Entry 5Y88 (electron microscopy, 3.46 A resolution); this record covers chains A and F of the 44 polymer chains in the assembly.

Chain A:
Name: Pre-mRNA-splicing factor 8
From: Saccharomyces cerevisiae (strain ATCC 204508 / S288c)
Reference sequence: P33334 (PRP8_YEAST); residues 1-2413 here = UniProt positions 1-2413
Chain sequence (2413 residues; numbered 1 to 2413; the number before each row is that of its first residue):
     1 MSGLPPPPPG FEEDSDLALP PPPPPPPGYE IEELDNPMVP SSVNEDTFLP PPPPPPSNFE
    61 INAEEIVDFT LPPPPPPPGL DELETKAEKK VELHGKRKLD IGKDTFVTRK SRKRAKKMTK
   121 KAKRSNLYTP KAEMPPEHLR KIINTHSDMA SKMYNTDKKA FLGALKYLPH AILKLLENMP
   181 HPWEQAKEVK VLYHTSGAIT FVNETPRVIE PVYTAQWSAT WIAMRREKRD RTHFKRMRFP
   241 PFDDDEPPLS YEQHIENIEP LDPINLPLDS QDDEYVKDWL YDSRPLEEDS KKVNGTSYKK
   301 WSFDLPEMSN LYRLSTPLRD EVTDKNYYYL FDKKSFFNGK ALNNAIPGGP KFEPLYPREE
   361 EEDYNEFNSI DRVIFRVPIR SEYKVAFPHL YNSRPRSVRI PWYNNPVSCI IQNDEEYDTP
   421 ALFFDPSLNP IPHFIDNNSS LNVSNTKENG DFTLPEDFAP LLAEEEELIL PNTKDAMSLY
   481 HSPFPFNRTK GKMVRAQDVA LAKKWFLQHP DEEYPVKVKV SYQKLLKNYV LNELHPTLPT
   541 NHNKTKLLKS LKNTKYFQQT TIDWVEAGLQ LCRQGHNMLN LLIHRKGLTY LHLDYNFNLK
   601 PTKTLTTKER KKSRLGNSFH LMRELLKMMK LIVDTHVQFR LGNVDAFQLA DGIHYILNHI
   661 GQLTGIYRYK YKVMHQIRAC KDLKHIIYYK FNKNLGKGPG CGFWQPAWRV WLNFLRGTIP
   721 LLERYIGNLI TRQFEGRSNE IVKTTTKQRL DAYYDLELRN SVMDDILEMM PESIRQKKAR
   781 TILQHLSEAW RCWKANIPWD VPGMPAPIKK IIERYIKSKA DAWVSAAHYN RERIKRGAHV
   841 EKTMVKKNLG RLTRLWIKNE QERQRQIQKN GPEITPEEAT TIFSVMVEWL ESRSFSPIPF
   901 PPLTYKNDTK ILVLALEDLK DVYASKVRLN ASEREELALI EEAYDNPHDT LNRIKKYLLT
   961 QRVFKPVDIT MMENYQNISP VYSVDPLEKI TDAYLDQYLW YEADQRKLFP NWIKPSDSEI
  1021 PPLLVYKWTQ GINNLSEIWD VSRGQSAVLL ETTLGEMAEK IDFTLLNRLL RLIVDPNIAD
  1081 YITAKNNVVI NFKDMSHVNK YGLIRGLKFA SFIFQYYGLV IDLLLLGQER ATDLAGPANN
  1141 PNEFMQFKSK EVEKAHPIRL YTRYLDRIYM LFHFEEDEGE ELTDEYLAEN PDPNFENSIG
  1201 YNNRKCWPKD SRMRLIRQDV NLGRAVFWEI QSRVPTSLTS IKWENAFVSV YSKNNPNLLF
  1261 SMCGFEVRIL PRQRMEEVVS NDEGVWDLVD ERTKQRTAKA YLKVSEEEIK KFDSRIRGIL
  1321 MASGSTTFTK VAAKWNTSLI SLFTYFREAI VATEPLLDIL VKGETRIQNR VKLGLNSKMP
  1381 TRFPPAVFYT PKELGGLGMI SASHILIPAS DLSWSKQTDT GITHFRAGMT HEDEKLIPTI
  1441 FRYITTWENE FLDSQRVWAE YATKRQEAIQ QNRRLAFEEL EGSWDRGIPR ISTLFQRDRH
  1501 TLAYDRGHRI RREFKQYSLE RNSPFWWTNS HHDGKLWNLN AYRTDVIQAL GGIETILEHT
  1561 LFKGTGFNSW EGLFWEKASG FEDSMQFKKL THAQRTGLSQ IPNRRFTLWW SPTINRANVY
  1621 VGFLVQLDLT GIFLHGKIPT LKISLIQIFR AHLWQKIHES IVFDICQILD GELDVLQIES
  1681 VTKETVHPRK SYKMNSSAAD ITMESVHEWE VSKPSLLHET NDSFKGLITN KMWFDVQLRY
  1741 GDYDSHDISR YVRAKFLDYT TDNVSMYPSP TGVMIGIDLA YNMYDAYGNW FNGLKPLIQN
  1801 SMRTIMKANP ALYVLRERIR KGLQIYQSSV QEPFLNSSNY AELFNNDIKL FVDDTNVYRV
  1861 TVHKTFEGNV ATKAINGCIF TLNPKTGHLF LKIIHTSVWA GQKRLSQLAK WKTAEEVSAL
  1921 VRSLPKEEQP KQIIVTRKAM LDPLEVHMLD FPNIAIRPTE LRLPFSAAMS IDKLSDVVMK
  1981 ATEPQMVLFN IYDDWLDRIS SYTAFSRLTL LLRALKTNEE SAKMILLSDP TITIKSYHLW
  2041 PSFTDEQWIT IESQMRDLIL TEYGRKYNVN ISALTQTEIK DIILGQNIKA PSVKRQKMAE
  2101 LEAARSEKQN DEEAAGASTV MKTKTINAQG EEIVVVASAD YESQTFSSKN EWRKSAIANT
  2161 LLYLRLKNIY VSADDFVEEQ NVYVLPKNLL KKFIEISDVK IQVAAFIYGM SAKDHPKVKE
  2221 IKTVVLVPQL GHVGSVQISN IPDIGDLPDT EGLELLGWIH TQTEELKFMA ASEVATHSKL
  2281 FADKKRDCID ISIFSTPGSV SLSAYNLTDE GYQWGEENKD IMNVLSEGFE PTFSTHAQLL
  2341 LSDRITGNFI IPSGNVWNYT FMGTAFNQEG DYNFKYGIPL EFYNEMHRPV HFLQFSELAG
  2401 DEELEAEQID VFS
Not modelled in the structure: 1-126, 432-449, 1577-1602, 1828-1839, 2086-2413
Small-molecule neighbours: inositol hexakisphosphate (IHP): Arg236, Lys517, His659, Lys681, Lys684, His685, Tyr688, Asn692, Lys697, Gly698, Tyr1620
Swiss-Prot annotation at these positions:
  - region: Met1585 to Leu1598 (Important for branch point selection)
  - mutagenesis: His1658 (H1658S: No effect on viability), Glu1684 (E1684Q: No effect on viability), His1687 (H1687S: No effect on viability), Asp1700 (D1700N: No effect on viability), Asp1735 (D1735N: No effect on viability), Asp1853 (D1853A: Alters protein folding. Severely impaired growth. Strongly reduced growth at 35 degrees Celsius; when associated with A-1854; D1853N: Reduced growth at 30 degrees Celsius ...), Asp1854 (D1854A: Reduced growth at 30 degrees Celsius. Strongly reduced growth at 16 degrees Celsius. Strongly reduced growth at 35 degrees Celsius; when associated with A-1853 ...), Thr1855 (T1855A: Reduced growth at 30 degrees Celsius. Strongly reduced growth at 16 degrees Celsius), Thr1936 (T1936A: Reduced growth at 30 degrees Celsius. Strongly reduced growth at 16 degrees Celsius), Arg1937 (R1937K: Severely impaired growth. Reduced growth at 30 degrees Celsius. Strongly reduced growth at 16 degrees Celsius)

Chain F:
Molecule: U2 snRNA
From: Saccharomyces cerevisiae S288c
Sequence (1175 nucleotides; each row starts with the number of its first residue):
     1 ACGAAUCUCU UUGCCUUUUG GCUUAGAUCA AGUGUAGUAU CUGUUCUUUU CAGUGUAACA
    61 ACUGAAAUGA CCUCAAUGAG GCUCAUUACC UUUUAAUUUG UUACAAUACA CAUUUUUUGG
   121 CACCCAAAAU AAUAAAAUGG ACGGGAAGAG ACUUUUUAAG CAAGUUGUUU UCCGCUAAUG
   181 UCAGGUCUCA CUACUUUUUG CUGCUAUUUU UCUUCGCUCA UGGUUUCUUC AUAAGGCGUU
   241 UUUAUGAUGG UUUUUCGAAA UUGGUUUUUG AGACGACGGU UGCUCAAGGU UAUUGUUUUU
   301 GUUUUCUUCU GGUUGUUUUC UAUUUUCUUU UUUUUAGCUU UCUGUUUCUC CCUUAGUUUG
   361 GCUUUUUGCU UCAUACUCUU CCCUGUCUUU CCGAGCCGUU UAUGUCCAAC GCGGGAUUUG
   421 GUUUUUCUUU AUCGAUGGGA AGAAAUGGUG CUAUAGUAGG UUGGGAGAUA AUAUUUAUGG
   481 UAUGGGGUGC UAGUGCGGAU GGGGCGCUCU UAUUGUUGAU UUCUUCGCUC GUCUUCUUUU
   541 UCUGGUGGCG CUGCAAGAGG AAGUUUUUCG ACUUUGUUAU GAUUUUUGGU UUGCAAGGAA
   601 AGGUGUCUUA CGAUUCUUUU UUUGAUGUAA UAGGAUAAGC UUGCUUAUCC CCCAAGUAUC
   661 GGCCAAAGUU GUUGAUUUUC CUUUUGAAGU GUCCUCGGUU UGAGGGGGUG UAGGGUGGGG
   721 UUGGUCUACA AUAAGAGUGU UCCAUUGUUA ACGUGCUGGC GUCUUUUACU AUAUUUUUUU
   781 UCCCAGUUUA UUUUGUGCUU AUUUUCUCAU UGAGGAGAAG GAGCUCUUCU CGCAGGAUAU
   841 AAAUGGAGGU UUGCUAAAGG GGAGGAGAUG UGUUUGUGAG AAUACUGCUG AGAGAGUUCU
   901 GGAAGAGAAA AAAAGGAGGC AAUGGAAGGC GUUUGCUGGG AAAAGAGAAG AGCCAUGACU
   961 GCAUCUGUUG UUUCAAGGCC AGUUUUAUUA ACCGCCUAUG UCAUAGAGGC GUUUUUUUUG
  1021 GAGGGAUUUG AAGAAUGCCG GCGGCAUCAA GAAACGGACU UGAUGGUUGA CGCCUGUUUU
  1081 UAAAGUUAGA GACGUCGCGA CCCUCGCACU UGUGGAGUCG UUCUUGACUU UUACUUUGGU
  1141 CGCUUGAUGU UUCUCUCGUC UUCCCGUUCG CUCUU
Not modelled in the structure: 44-109, 124-1095, 1121-1175

How chain A and chain F interact:
Pairs across the interface - 31 pairs, chain A then chain F:
  Asp755(A) with G21(F), hydrogen bond to the sugar; C22(F), sugar contact
  Arg759(A) with G21(F), sugar contact
  Lys777(A) with U16(F), salt bridge to the phosphate; U18(F), phosphate contact; U19(F), salt bridge to the phosphate
  Arg780(A) with G20(F), hydrogen bond to the sugar
  Gln784(A) with U19(F), sugar contact; G20(F), sugar contact; G21(F), phosphate contact
  Ser787(A) with G21(F), phosphate contact; C22(F), hydrogen bond to the phosphate
  Trp790(A) with U23(F), hydrogen bond to the phosphate
  Arg791(A) with C22(F), salt bridge to the phosphate
  Lys794(A) with U24(F), salt bridge to the phosphate; A25(F), salt bridge to the phosphate
  Lys819(A) with U23(F), salt bridge to the phosphate
  Trp823(A) with U24(F), phosphate contact
  Lys846(A) with U24(F), base contact
  Lys847(A) with U23(F), sugar contact; U24(F), base contact
  Arg851(A) with U24(F), salt bridge to the phosphate
  Arg854(A) with A25(F), salt bridge to the phosphate
  Asn930(A) with A30(F), phosphate contact
  Ala931(A) with A30(F), phosphate contact
  Arg934(A) with A30(F), hydrogen bond to the phosphate; A31(F), salt bridge to the phosphate
  Lys1093(A) with U24(F), hydrogen bond to the sugar; A25(F), base contact; A27(F), salt bridge to the phosphate
  Asp1094(A) with A25(F), base contact
Other interface residues (no listed pair), chain A (22 interface residues in all): Asp751, Gly850

Overview:
22 residues of chain A face 12 of chain F across their interface; the contacts include 6 hydrogen bonds and 10
salt bridges. Polar pairs include Asp755(A)-G21(F), Arg780(A)-G20(F) and Lys1093(A)-U24(F). Ligands of chain
A: inositol hexakisphosphate. UniProt lists 10 mutagenesis sites on chain A.
Chain A is Pre-mRNA-splicing factor 8 (Saccharomyces cerevisiae (strain ATCC 204508 / S288c)) and chain F is
U2 snRNA (Saccharomyces cerevisiae S288c); the structure, Cryo-EM structure of the intron-lariat spliceosome
ready for disassembly from S.cerevisiae at 3.5 angstrom, was determined by electron microscopy.
